1L43 - chain A; structure by X-ray diffraction, 1.80 A resolution.

Chain A:
Molecule: T4 lysozyme
From: Enterobacteria phage T4
Notes: EC 3.2.1.17
UniProt: P00720 (LYS_BPT4); residue numbers follow UniProt; this construct covers 1-164
Chain sequence (164 residues; numbered 1 to 164; the number before each row is that of its first residue):
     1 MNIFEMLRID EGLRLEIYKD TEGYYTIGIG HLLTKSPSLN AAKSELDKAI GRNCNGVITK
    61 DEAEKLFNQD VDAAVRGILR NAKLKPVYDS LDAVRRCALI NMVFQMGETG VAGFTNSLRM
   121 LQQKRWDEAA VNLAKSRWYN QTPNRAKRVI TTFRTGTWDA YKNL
Construct notes: engineered mutation Glu16 (Lys in P00720)
Swiss-Prot annotation at these positions:
  - active site (Proton donor/acceptor): Glu11, Asp20
  - binding site (substrate): Leu32, Phe104, Ser117, Asn132
  - mutagenesis: Glu11 (E11A/F/H/M/N: Complete loss of enzymatic activity; E11N: Loss of 84% of enzymatic activity; E11Q: Complete loss of activity), Asp20 (D20A/N/S/T: Complete loss of enzymatic activity; D20C: Nearly no effet on specific enzymatic activity; D20E/Q: Loss of 99% of enzymatic activity), Thr26 (T26E: Complete loss of activity at neutral pH; covalently bound substrate; T26H: Facilitates transglycosylation more effectively than hydrolysis; covalently bound substrate), Gly30 (G30A: Almost complete loss of enzymatic activity; G30F: Almost complete loss of enzymatic activity. The enzyme is destabilized by 1.5 kcal/mol), Ser117 (S117F: 10-fold decrease in enzymatic activity; S117I: 500-fold decrease in enzymatic activity; S117V: 50-fold decrease in enzymatic activity), Asn132 (N132I: 5-fold decrease in enzymatic activity; N132M/F: 2-fold decrease in enzymatic activity)

In short:
UniProt lists active-site residues Glu11 and Asp20, 4 substrate-binding residues and 6 mutagenesis sites.
Chain A is T4 lysozyme (Enterobacteria phage T4); the structure, Cumulative site-directed charge-change
replacements in bacteriophage T4 lysozyme suggest that long-range electrostatic interactions contribute little
to ..., was determined by X-ray diffraction (same publication as 1L42, 1L44, 1L45, 1L46 and 1L47).
